7TK2 - chains 5 and 6 of the 27 polymer chains in the assembly; structure by electron microscopy, 6.50 A resolution (low resolution: residue-level contacts below are approximate; hydrogen-bond / salt-bridge calls are withheld).

[Chain 5 (and 6)]
Protein: ATP synthase subunit 9, mitochondrial
From: Saccharomyces cerevisiae
Notes: chain 6 of this document is another copy of the same molecule, construct and numbering; everything in this record applies to it too
Reference sequence: P61829 (ATP9_YEAST); residue numbers follow UniProt; this construct covers 1-76
Sequence (76 residues; numbered 1 to 76; the number before each row is that of its first residue):
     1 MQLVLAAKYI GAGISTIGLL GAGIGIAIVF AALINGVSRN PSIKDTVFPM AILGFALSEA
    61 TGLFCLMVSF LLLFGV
Unresolved in the structure: 76 (chain 6: 1, 76)
UniProt features mapped onto this chain:
  - site: Glu59 (Reversibly protonated during proton transport)
  - modified residue: Met1 (N-formylmethionine)

[How chain 5 and chain 6 interact]
Residue-residue contacts - 10 pairs, chain 5 then chain 6:
  Gly11(5) - Tyr9(6)
  Gly11(5) - Gly13(6)
  Ile14(5) - Gly13(6)
  Ser15(5) - Gly13(6)
  Gly18(5) - Thr16(6)
  Gly18(5) - Leu20(6)
  Gly21(5) - Leu20(6)
  Gly21(5) - Gly23(6)
  Gly21(5) - Ile24(6)
  Gly25(5) - Gly23(6)
Also at the interface, not in a pair above, chain 5 (10 interface residues in all): Ala7, Ala22, Asn40, Ser58
Also at the interface, not in a pair above, chain 6 (9 interface residues in all): Ile10, Ala27, Ser38

[Overview]
Chain 5 and chain 6 form an interface of 10 and 9 residues respectively.
Chain 5 and chain 6 are both ATP synthase subunit 9, mitochondrial (Saccharomyces cerevisiae); the structure,
Yeast ATP synthase State 1binding(a) with 10 mM ATP backbone model, was determined by electron microscopy
together with 7TJS, 7TJT, 7TJU, 7TJV, 7TJW, 7TJX and 30 further entries from the same study.
